PDB entry 6I7T | electron microscopy, 4.61 A resolution (low resolution: residue-level contacts below are approximate; hydrogen-bond / salt-bridge calls are withheld) | chains K and O of the 16 polymer chains in the assembly

== Chain K ==
Name: Eukaryotic translation initiation factor 2 subunit alpha
Source organism: Saccharomyces cerevisiae
Reference sequence: P20459 (IF2A_YEAST); residue numbers follow UniProt; this construct covers 1-304
Chain sequence (304 residues; row label = number of the first residue in the row):
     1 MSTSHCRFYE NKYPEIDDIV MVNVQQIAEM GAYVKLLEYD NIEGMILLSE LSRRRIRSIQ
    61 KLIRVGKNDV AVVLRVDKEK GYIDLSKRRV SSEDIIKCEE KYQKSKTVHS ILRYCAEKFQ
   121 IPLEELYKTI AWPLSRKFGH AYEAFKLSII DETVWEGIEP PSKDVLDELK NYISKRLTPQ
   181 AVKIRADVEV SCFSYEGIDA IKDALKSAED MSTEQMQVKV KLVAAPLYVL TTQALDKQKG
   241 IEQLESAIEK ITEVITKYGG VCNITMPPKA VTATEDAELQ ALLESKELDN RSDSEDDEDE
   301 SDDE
Unresolved in the structure: 1-2, 175-181, 211-217, 266-304
Swiss-Prot annotation at these positions:
  - modified residue (Phosphoserine): Ser52, Ser292, Ser294
  - mutagenesis: Ser52 (S52A: Inhibits derepression of GCN4 expression in amino acid, purine, and glucose-starved cells; S52D: Weakly impairs derepression of GCN4 expression in amino acid-starved cells), Arg64 (R64A: Alters the binding mode to the eIF2B complex; when associated with A-87), Lys87 (K87A: Alters the binding mode to the eIF2B complex; when associated with A-64), Leu205 (L205E: Abolishes binding to the eIF2 complex alpha subunit GCD11), Val220 (V220E: Abolishes binding to the eIF2 complex alpha subunit GCD11. Does not affect its interaction with CDC123)
From the paper describing this entry:
  - conformationally variable residues (order/disorder transition, side-chain flip): Arg53, Arg54, Arg55, Arg64
  - mutagenesis - I63N: increased growth in response to eIF2BdeltaL381Q mutant strain

== Chain O ==
Name: Eukaryotic translation initiation factor 2 subunit gamma
Source organism: Saccharomyces cerevisiae
Reference sequence: P32481 (IF2G_YEAST); residue numbers follow UniProt; this construct covers 1-527
Chain sequence (527 residues; each row starts with the number of its first residue):
     1 MSDLQDQEPS IIINGNLEPV GEPDIVEETE VVAQETQETQ DADKPKKKVA FTGLEEDGET
    61 EEEKRKREFE EGGGLPEQPL NPDFSKLNPL SAEIINRQAT INIGTIGHVA HGKSTVVRAI
   121 SGVQTVRFKD ELERNITIKL GYANAKIYKC QEPTCPEPDC YRSFKSDKEI SPKCQRPGCP
   181 GRYKLVRHVS FVDCPGHDIL MSTMLSGAAV MDAALLLIAG NESCPQPQTS EHLAAIEIMK
   241 LKHVIILQNK VDLMREESAL EHQKSILKFI RGTIADGAPI VPISAQLKYN IDAVNEFIVK
   301 TIPVPPRDFM ISPRLIVIRS FDVNKPGAEI EDLKGGVAGG SILNGVFKLG DEIEIRPGIV
   361 TKDDKGKIQC KPIFSNIVSL FAEQNDLKFA VPGGLIGVGT KVDPTLCRAD RLVGQVVGAK
   421 GHLPNIYTDI EINYFLLRRL LGVKTDGQKQ AKVRKLEPNE VLMVNIGSTA TGARVVAVKA
   481 DMARLQLTSP ACTEINEKIA LSRRIEKHWR LIGWATIKKG TTLEPIA
Unresolved in the structure: 1-97, 153-168, 362-367, 445-448, 520-527
Swiss-Prot annotation at these positions:
  - region: Gly107 to Ser114 (G1), Asn135 to Lys139 (G2), Asp193 to Gly196 (G3), Asn249 to Asp252 (G4), Ser284 to Gln286 (G5), Ala515 to Ala527 (Interacts with CDC123)
  - binding site (GTP): Ala110 to Thr115, Asn249 to Asp252, Ser284 to Gln286
  - modified residue: Thr60 (Phosphothreonine), Ser258 (Phosphoserine)
  - mutagenesis: Asn135 (N135K: In SUI4; defective in ternary complex formation, correlating with a higher rate of dissociation from charged initiator-tRNA in the absence of GTP hydrolysis), Tyr142 (Y142H: Reduces the affinity of eIF-2 for Met-tRNAi(Met) without affecting the k(off) value for guanine nucleotides), Thr203 (T203A: Impairs eIF2 complex function. Reduces cell population growth; T203I/K: No effect on cell population growth), Ile218 (I218A: No effect on cell population growth; I218L: Impairs eIF2 complex function. Strongly reduces cell population growth), Lys250 (K250R: Increases the off-rate for GDP, without altering the apparent dissociation constant for Met-tRNAi(Met). Mimicks the function of the guanine nucleotide exchange factor eIF-2B), Val281 (V281K: Impairs eIF2 complex formation by impairing binding to SUI3 but not SUI2. Reduces cell population growth; V281R: Abolishes binding to SUI3 but not to SUI2 or CDC123 ...), Ile318 (I318L: Mildly impairs eIF2 complex function. No effect on cell population growth; I318M: Impairs binding to methionyl-initiator methionine tRNA and impairs eIF2 complex function ...), Lys325 to Glu331 (Disrupts binding to CDC123 and SUI2. Does not affect interaction with SUI3), Asp403 (D403R: Abolishes binding to SUI2 but not to SUI3 or CDC123. Abolishes interactions with the eIF2B complex subunits GCD6 and GCD7. Decreases cell population growth), Pro490 (P490S: Mildly impairs eIF2 complex function), Arg504 (R504A: Disrupts binding to CDC123), Trp509 (W509A: Disrupts binding to CDC123), 1 further mutagenesis entry in UniProt

== Chain K / chain O interface ==
Pairs across the interface - 36 pairs, chain K then chain O:
  Val190(K) with Thr405(O)
  Cys192(K) with Asp403(O); Thr405(O); Leu406(O)
  Phe193(K) with Ile359(O); Leu406(O); Arg411(O)
  Ser194(K) with Val402(O); Asp403(O)
  Tyr195(K) with Ile373(O); Phe374(O); Lys401(O)
  Gly197(K) with Asp403(O)
  Ile198(K) with Leu333(O); Gly335(O); Lys401(O); Val402(O); Pro404(O)
  Ile201(K) with Ile330(O); Leu333(O)
  Lys202(K) with Ile330(O); Leu333(O)
  Leu205(K) with Ile330(O); Glu331(O)
  Lys206(K) with Glu331(O)
  Glu209(K) with Glu329(O)
  Leu222(K) with Lys325(O); Gly327(O); Ala328(O)
  Val223(K) with Pro326(O)
  Ala225(K) with Asn324(O); Pro404(O); Thr405(O)
  Pro226(K) with Thr405(O); Arg408(O)
  Tyr228(K) with Ile330(O)
Also at the interface, not in a pair above, chain K (21 interface residues in all): Ser191, Asp210, Val220, Ala224
Also at the interface, not in a pair above, chain O (23 interface residues in all): Asp322, Lys334

== Summary ==
The interface between chain K and chain O involves 21 residues on one side and 23 on the other. The paper
reports that I63N of chain K increases growth in response to eIF2BdeltaL381Q mutant strain; conformational
variability at Arg53(K), Arg54(K) and Arg55(K) among others.
Here chain K is Eukaryotic translation initiation factor 2 subunit alpha and chain O is Eukaryotic translation
initiation factor 2 subunit gamma, both from Saccharomyces cerevisiae. Entry 6I7T (eIF2B:eIF2 complex) was
determined by electron microscopy, deposited together with 6I3M.
